Entry 3QZN (X-ray diffraction, 2.00 A resolution); this record covers chain A.

Chain A:
Name: Iron-regulated surface determinant protein A
Organism: Staphylococcus aureus subsp. aureus
Reference sequence: Q7A655 (ISDA_STAAN); residue numbers follow UniProt; this construct covers 62-184
Amino-acid sequence (127 residues; each row starts with the number of its first residue):
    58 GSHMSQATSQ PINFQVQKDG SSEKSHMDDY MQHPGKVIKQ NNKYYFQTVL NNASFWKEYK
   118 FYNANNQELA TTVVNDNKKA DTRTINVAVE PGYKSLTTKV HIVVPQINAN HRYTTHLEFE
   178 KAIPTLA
Not modelled in the structure: 58-63
Sequence notes: expression tag (58-61); engineered mutation A166 (Tyr in Q7A655)
Ion coordination: heme Fe near H83 (its only coordinating residue here)
Residues lining bound ligands: heme (HEM): K75, S82, H83, M84, Y87, N108, N109, F112, W113, I159, V161, Q163, I164, H168, Y170, T172
Curated features (UniProtKB/Swiss-Prot):
  - binding site (heme): K75, S82
Reported in the primary citation:
  - heme coordination: H83
  - conformationally variable residues (side-chain flip): H83

Overview:
Bound to chain A: heme. Curated annotation (UniProt) lists heme-binding residues K75 and S82. From the paper:
heme coordination by H83; conformational variability at H83.
Chain A is Iron-regulated surface determinant protein A (Staphylococcus aureus subsp. aureus); the structure,
Staphylococcus aureus IsdA NEAT domain Y166A variant in complex with heme, was determined by X-ray diffraction
(same publication as 3QZL, 3QZM, 3QZO and 3QZP).
